PDB entry 8EK8 | X-ray diffraction, 2.63 A resolution | chains D and F of the 3 polymer chains in the assembly

== Chain D ==
Molecule: 15-nt DNA strand
Sequence (15 nucleotides; each row starts with the number of its first residue):
    20 CCCTTCTCCTTTTAT

== Chain F ==
Name: Transcription factor PU.1
Source organism: Homo sapiens
Notes: fragment: ETS-Domain
Reference sequence: P17947 (SPI1_HUMAN); numbering as in UniProt (aligned over 165-270)
Amino-acid sequence (106 residues; numbered 165 to 270; the number before each row is that of its first residue):
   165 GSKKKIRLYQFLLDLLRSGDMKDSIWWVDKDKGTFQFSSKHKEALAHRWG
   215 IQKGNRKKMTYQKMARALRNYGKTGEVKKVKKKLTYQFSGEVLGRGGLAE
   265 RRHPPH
Disordered / not traced: 165-168, 259-270
UniProt features mapped onto this chain:
  - DNA-binding region: Ile170 to Ser253 (ETS)
  - binding site (DNA): Lys217, Arg230, Arg233, Lys243
  - natural variant: His211 (H211P: In AGM10), Val241 (V241G: In AGM10)

== Interface between chain D and chain F ==
Contacting residue pairs (17):
  DC21(D) with Arg171(F), salt bridge to the phosphate
  DC22(D) with Arg171(F), salt bridge to the phosphate; Leu172(F), hydrogen bond to the phosphate; Lys217(F), hydrogen bond to the phosphate; Tyr235(F), hydrogen bond to the phosphate
  DT23(D) with Trp213(F), hydrogen bond to the phosphate; Lys217(F), salt bridge to the phosphate; Asn219(F), hydrogen bond to the phosphate; Met223(F), phosphate contact; Asn234(F), base contact
  DT24(D) with Asn219(F), phosphate contact; Arg220(F), hydrogen bond to the phosphate; Lys221(F), hydrogen bond to the phosphate; Lys227(F), salt bridge to the phosphate; Arg230(F), base contact
  DT32(D) with Lys247(F), phosphate contact
  DA33(D) with Lys247(F), salt bridge to the phosphate
Other interface residues (no listed pair), chain D (7 interface residues in all): DC25
Other interface residues (no listed pair), chain F (15 interface residues in all): Ile170, Ala231

== In short ==
The interface between chain D and chain F involves 7 residues on one side and 15 on the other; the contacts
include 7 hydrogen bonds and 5 salt bridges. Polar contacts include DC22(D)-Leu172(F), DC22(D)-Lys217(F) and
DC22(D)-Tyr235(F).
Here chain D is a 15-nt DNA strand and chain F is Transcription factor PU.1 (Homo sapiens). Entry 8EK8 (Human
PU.1 ETS-Domain (165-270) Bound to d(AATAAAAGGAGAAGGG)) was determined by X-ray diffraction (same publication
as 8E3K, 8E3R, 8E4H, 8E5Y, 8EBH, 8EE9 and 14 further entries).
